4JQU - chains A and B; structure by X-ray diffraction, 1.81 A resolution.

[Chain A]
Molecule: Ubiquitin-conjugating enzyme E2 7
Source organism: Saccharomyces cerevisiae
Notes: EC 6.3.2.19
UniProt: Q02159 (UBC7_YEAST); numbering as in UniProt (aligned over 2-165)
Sequence (169 residues; row label = number of the first residue in the row; numbers below 1 keep their minus sign (Gly-3 is residue -3)):
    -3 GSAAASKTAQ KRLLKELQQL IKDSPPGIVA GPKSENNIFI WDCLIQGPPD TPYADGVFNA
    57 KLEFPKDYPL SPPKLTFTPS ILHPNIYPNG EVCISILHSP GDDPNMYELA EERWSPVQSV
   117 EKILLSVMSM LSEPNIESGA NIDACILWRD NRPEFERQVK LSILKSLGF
Disordered / not traced: 97-102
Sequence notes: expression tag (-3 to 1)
Reported in the primary citation:
  - catalytic residues: Cys89 (citing earlier work)
  - conformationally variable residues (loop rearrangement, order/disorder transition): Gly97 to Met102, Glu108

[Chain B]
Molecule: Coupling of ubiquitin conjugation to ER degradation protein 1
Source organism: Saccharomyces cerevisiae
Notes: fragment: u7br
UniProt: P38428 (CUE1_YEAST); residues 151-203 here = UniProt positions 151-203
Sequence (54 residues; row label = number of the first residue in the row):
   150 MLLDKFHVDL NEDMSNLSFK DLDIEERKRL LVWQARKNLE TKLQSDKDLQ SLLT
Sequence notes: initiating methionine (150)

[How chain A and chain B interact]
Residue-residue contacts (40):
  Val25(A) - Ile173(B)
  Val25(A) - Arg176(B)
  Val25(A) - Lys177(B)
  Asp38(A) - Phe155(B)
  Asp38(A) - Lys177(B)  salt bridge
  Leu40(A) - Phe155(B)  hydrophobic
  Leu40(A) - Lys177(B)
  Leu40(A) - Leu180(B)  hydrophobic
  Leu40(A) - Val181(B)  hydrophobic
  Gln42(A) - Leu180(B)
  Asp51(A) - Asn187(B)  hydrogen bond
  Asp51(A) - Lys191(B)  salt bridge
  Val53(A) - Leu151(B)
  Val53(A) - Leu180(B)  hydrophobic
  Val53(A) - Ala184(B)  hydrophobic
  Asn55(A) - Lys154(B)  hydrogen bond
  Asn55(A) - Phe155(B)
  Thr74(A) - Lys154(B)  hydrogen bond (backbone-side chain)
  Arg153(A) - Leu201(B)
  Lys156(A) - Leu201(B)
  Leu157(A) - Leu201(B)
  Ile159(A) - Leu188(B)  hydrophobic
  Leu160(A) - Leu188(B)  hydrophobic
  Leu160(A) - Leu201(B)  hydrophobic
  Lys161(A) - Met150(B)
  Ser162(A) - Met150(B)
  Ser162(A) - Leu151(B)  hydrogen bond (backbone-backbone)
  Leu163(A) - Leu151(B)  hydrophobic
  Leu163(A) - Leu152(B)
  Leu163(A) - Val181(B)
  Leu163(A) - Ala184(B)  hydrophobic
  Leu163(A) - Arg185(B)  hydrogen bond (backbone-side chain)
  Leu163(A) - Leu188(B)  hydrophobic
  Gly164(A) - Met150(B)
  Gly164(A) - Arg185(B)  hydrogen bond (backbone-side chain)
  Phe165(A) - Arg185(B)
  Phe165(A) - Leu188(B)  hydrophobic
  Phe165(A) - Glu189(B)
  Phe165(A) - Leu192(B)  hydrophobic
  Phe165(A) - Leu202(B)
Also at the interface, not in a pair above, chain A (20 interface residues in all): Ala26, Pro75
Also at the interface, not in a pair above, chain B (20 interface residues in all): Leu198
From the paper, about this interface:
  - interface residues, chain A: Val25(A), Leu40(A), Val53(A), Thr74(A), Arg153(A), Lys156(A), Leu157(A), Leu160(A), Ser162(A), Leu163(A), Phe165(A)
  - interface residues, chain B: Leu151(B), Leu152(B), Lys154(B), Phe155(B), Ile173(B), Lys177(B), Leu180(B), Val181(B), Ala184(B), Arg185(B), Leu188(B), Glu189(B), Leu192(B), Leu201(B), Leu202(B)

[In short]
The chain A/chain B interface involves 20 residues from each chain, with 6 hydrogen bonds and 2 salt bridges.
Polar contacts include Asp38(A)-Lys177(B), Asp51(A)-Lys191(B) and Asp51(A)-Asn187(B). The paper reports the
catalytic residue Cys89(A); interface residues Val25(A), Leu40(A) and Leu151(B) among others.
Chain A is Ubiquitin-conjugating enzyme E2 7 and chain B is Coupling of ubiquitin conjugation to ER
degradation protein 1, both from Saccharomyces cerevisiae; the structure, Crystal structure of Ubc7p in
complex with the U7BR of Cue1p, was determined by X-ray diffraction.
